PDB entry 2PI8 | X-ray diffraction, 2.25 A resolution | chains A and D of the 4 polymer chains in the assembly

== Chain A (and D) ==
Molecule: Membrane-bound lytic murein transglycosylase A
From: Escherichia coli
Notes: EC 3.2.1.-; chain D of this document is another copy of the same molecule, construct and numbering; everything in this record applies to it too
UniProt: P0A935 (MLTA_ECOLI); residues 2-345 here correspond to UniProt positions 22-365 (UniProt number = residue number + 20)
Chain sequence (345 residues; row label = number of the first residue in the row):
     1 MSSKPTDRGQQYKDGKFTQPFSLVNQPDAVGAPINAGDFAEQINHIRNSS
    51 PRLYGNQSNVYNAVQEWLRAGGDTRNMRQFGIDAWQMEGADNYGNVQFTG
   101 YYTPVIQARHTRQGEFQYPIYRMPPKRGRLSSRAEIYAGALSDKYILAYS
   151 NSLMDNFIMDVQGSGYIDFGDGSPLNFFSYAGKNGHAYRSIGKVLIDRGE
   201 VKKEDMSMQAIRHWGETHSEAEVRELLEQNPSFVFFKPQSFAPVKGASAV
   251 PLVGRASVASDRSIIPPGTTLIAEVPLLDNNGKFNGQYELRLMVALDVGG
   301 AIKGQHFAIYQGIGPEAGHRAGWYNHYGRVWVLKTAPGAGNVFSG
Unresolved in the structure: 1-2, 202-205, 338-345 (chain D: 1-2, 338-345)
Sequence notes: modified residue (1, 77, 87, 123, 154, 159, 206, 208, 293); conflict Ser-131 (Pro151 in P0A935), Ile-272 (Leu292 in P0A935); engineered mutation Ala-308 (Asp328 in P0A935)
Modified positions: Mse-1 (selenomethionine); Mse-77, Mse-87, Mse-123, Mse-154, Mse-159, Mse-206, Mse-208, Mse-293 (selenomethionine; parent Met)

== How chain A and chain D interact ==
Pairs across the interface (19; chain A residue first):
  Arg-47(A) / Thr-111(D)
  Asn-48(A) / His-110(D)
  Pro-51(A) / Arg-122(D)
  Pro-51(A) / Lys-144(D)
  His-110(A) / Asn-48(D)
  Arg-122(A) / Pro-51(D)
  Lys-144(A) / Pro-51(D)
  Lys-144(A) / Arg-52(D)
  Pro-174(A) / Phe-241(D)  hydrophobic
  Gln-239(A) / Gln-239(D)
  Ser-240(A) / Ser-240(D)
  Ser-240(A) / Phe-241(D)
  Ser-240(A) / Ala-242(D)
  Ser-240(A) / Pro-243(D)
  Phe-241(A) / Pro-174(D)  hydrophobic
  Phe-241(A) / Ser-240(D)  hydrogen bond (backbone-side chain)
  Phe-241(A) / Phe-241(D)  hydrophobic
  Ala-242(A) / Ser-240(D)
  Pro-243(A) / Ser-240(D)

== In short ==
Chain A and chain D form an interface of 12 and 13 residues respectively; the contacts include 1 hydrogen
bond. The hydrogen-bonded pair is Phe-241(A)/Ser-240(D).
Both chains are Membrane-bound lytic murein transglycosylase A (Escherichia coli). Entry 2PI8 (Crystal
structure of E. coli MltA with bound chitohexaose) was determined by X-ray diffraction, deposited together
with 2PIC and 2PJJ.
